4JO3 - chains L and P of the 3 polymer chains in the assembly; structure by X-ray diffraction, 2.60 A resolution.

[Chain L]
Protein: monoclonal anti-HIV-1 gp120 V3 antibody R20 light chain
Source organism: Oryctolagus cuniculus
Notes: fragment: Fab; antibody fragment or engineered binder
Amino-acid sequence (214 residues; numbered 1 to 211 plus 3 insertion-coded residues; the number before each row is that of its first residue; a row labelled like 95A-95C holds insertion residues (95A, then the next letters in order)):
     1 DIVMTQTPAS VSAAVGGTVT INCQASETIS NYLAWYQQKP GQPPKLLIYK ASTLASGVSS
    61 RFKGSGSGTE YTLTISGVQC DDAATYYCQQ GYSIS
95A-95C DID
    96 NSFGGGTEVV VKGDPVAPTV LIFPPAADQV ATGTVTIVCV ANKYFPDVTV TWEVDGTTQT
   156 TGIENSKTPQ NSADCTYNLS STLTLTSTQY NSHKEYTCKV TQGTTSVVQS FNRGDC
Disulfide bonds: Cys-23/Cys-88, Cys-80/Cys-170, Cys-134/Cys-193

[Chain P]
Protein: gp120
Source organism: Human immunodeficiency virus 1
Notes: fragment: third variable region (V3) C-terminus
UniProt: Q9YY05 (Q9YY05_9HIV1); residues 318-332 here correspond to UniProt positions 48-62 (UniProt number = residue number - 270)
Amino-acid sequence (15 residues; each row starts with the number of its first residue):
   318 TTGEIIGDIR QAHCN
Unresolved in the structure: 318-320, 330-332

[How chain L and chain P interact]
Contacting residue pairs (12):
  Asp-1(L) / Arg-327(P)  salt bridge
  Ile-2(L) / Arg-327(P)
  Glu-27(L) / Arg-327(P)  salt bridge
  Tyr-92(L) / Ile-326(P)
  Ser-93(L) / Asp-325(P)  hydrogen bond
  Ser-93(L) / Arg-327(P)
  Ile-94(L) / Asp-325(P)  hydrogen bond (backbone-side chain)
  Ser-95(L) / Asp-325(P)
  Ser-95(L) / Arg-327(P)  hydrogen bond (backbone-side chain)
  Ser-95(L) / Gln-328(P)
  Asp-95A(L) / Arg-327(P)
  Ile-95B(L) / Arg-327(P)

[Overview]
The interface between chain L and chain P involves 9 residues on one side and 4 on the other, with 3 hydrogen
bonds and 2 salt bridges. Polar contacts include Asp-1(L)/Arg-327(P), Glu-27(L)/Arg-327(P) and
Ser-93(L)/Asp-325(P).
Chain L is monoclonal anti-HIV-1 gp120 V3 antibody R20 light chain (Oryctolagus cuniculus) and chain P is
gp120 (Human immunodeficiency virus 1); the structure, Crystal structure of rabbit mAb R20 Fab in complex with
V3 C-terminus of HIV-1 Consensus B ..., was determined by X-ray diffraction (same publication as 4JO1 and
4JO2).
